1WEI - chain A; structure by X-ray diffraction, 1.45 A resolution.

# Chain A
Name: A/G-specific adenine glycosylase
Organism: Escherichia coli
Notes: EC 3.2.2.-; fragment: Catalytic Domain
Reference sequence: P17802 (MUTY_ECOLI); residue numbers follow UniProt; this construct covers 1-225
Chain sequence (225 residues; row label = number of the first residue in the row):
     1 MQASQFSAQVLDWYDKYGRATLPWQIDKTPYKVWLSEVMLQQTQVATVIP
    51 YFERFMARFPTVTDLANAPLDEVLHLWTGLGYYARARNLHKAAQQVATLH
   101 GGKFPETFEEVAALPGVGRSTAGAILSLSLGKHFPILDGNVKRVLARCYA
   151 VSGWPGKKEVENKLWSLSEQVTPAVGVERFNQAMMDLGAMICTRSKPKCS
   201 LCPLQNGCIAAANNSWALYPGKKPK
Disordered / not traced: 148, 166, 191, 200, 225
Construct notes: engineered mutation Ala20 (Lys in P17802)
Bound ions: 4Fe-4S cluster Fe: Cys192, Cys199, Cys202, Cys208
Ligand contacts:
  - adenine (ADE): Glu37, Leu40, Val45, Asp138, Asn140, Gln182, Met185, Asp186
  - 4Fe-4S cluster (SF4): Val144, Arg147, Cys192, Pro197, Lys198, Cys199, Cys202, Leu204, Gln205, Cys208, Ala210, Ala211, Trp216
Curated features (UniProtKB/Swiss-Prot):
  - active site: Glu37 (Proton donor/acceptor)
  - binding site ([4Fe-4S] cluster): Cys192, Cys199, Cys202, Cys208
  - site: Asp138 (Transition state stabilizer)
Reported in the primary citation:
  - binding site for adenine: Glu37, Leu40, Asp138, Gln182, Met185
  - conformationally variable residues (side-chain flip): Glu161
  - catalytic residues: Glu37, Asp138 (citing earlier work)
  - catalytic residues: Lys142
  - mutagenesis - K20A, K142A: unchanged catalytic activity
  - mutagenesis - D138C: decreased catalytic activity on A:G
  - mutagenesis - E37C, D138C: abolished catalytic activity on G:8-oxoG mismatch

# In short
Chain A binds adenine and 4Fe-4S cluster. The 4Fe-4S cluster Fe site is built by Cys192, Cys199, Cys202 and
Cys208. UniProt lists active-site residue Glu37 and 4 [4Fe-4S] cluster-binding residues. From the paper:
catalytic residues Glu37, Asp138 and Lys142; E37C and D138C abolish catalytic activity on G:8-oxoG mismatch; 4
substitutions were tested in all.
Chain A is A/G-specific adenine glycosylase (Escherichia coli); the structure, Catalytic Domain Of Muty From
Escherichia Coli K20A Mutant Complexed To Adenine, was determined by X-ray diffraction (same publication as
1WEF and 1WEG).
